Entry 8T66 (X-ray diffraction, 1.85 A resolution); this record covers chains B and A of the 3 polymer chains in the assembly.

Chain B (and A):
Name: Cam1
Organism: Nitrosococcus halophilus Nc 4
Notes: chain A of this document is another copy of the same molecule, construct and numbering; everything in this record applies to it too
UniProtKB: D5BXZ3 (D5BXZ3_NITHN); numbering as in UniProt (aligned over 42-206)
Amino-acid sequence (166 residues; row label = number of the first residue in the row):
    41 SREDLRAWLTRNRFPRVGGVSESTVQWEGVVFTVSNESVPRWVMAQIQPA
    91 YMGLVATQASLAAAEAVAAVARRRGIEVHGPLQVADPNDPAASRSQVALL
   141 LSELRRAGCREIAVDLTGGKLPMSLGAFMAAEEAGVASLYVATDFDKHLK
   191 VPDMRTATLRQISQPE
Not modelled in the structure: 41-50 (chain A: 41-48, 64-65, 206)
Construct notes: expression tag (41)

How chain B and chain A interact:
Pairs across the interface - 70 pairs, chain B then chain A:
  Arg51(B) - Glu172(A)
  Arg51(B) - Glu173(A)  hydrogen bond (side chain-backbone)
  Arg51(B) - Ala174(A)
  Arg51(B) - Gly175(A)
  Asn52(B) - Asn52(A)
  Asn52(B) - Arg53(A)  hydrogen bond (side chain-backbone)
  Asn52(B) - Phe54(A)
  Asn52(B) - Glu172(A)  hydrogen bond
  Asn52(B) - Glu173(A)
  Arg53(B) - Asn52(A)  hydrogen bond (backbone-side chain)
  Arg53(B) - Glu173(A)
  Phe54(B) - Asn52(A)
  Phe54(B) - Arg134(A)  hydrogen bond (backbone-side chain)
  Phe54(B) - Met169(A)  hydrophobic
  Phe54(B) - Glu172(A)
  Phe54(B) - Glu173(A)  hydrogen bond (backbone-side chain)
  Val57(B) - Pro130(A)  hydrophobic
  Val57(B) - Ala131(A)
  Val57(B) - Arg134(A)
  Val57(B) - Met169(A)  hydrophobic
  Gly58(B) - Pro130(A)
  Asn128(B) - Ala182(A)
  Asn128(B) - Arg200(A)
  Asp129(B) - Gly58(A)
  Pro130(B) - Val57(A)  hydrophobic
  Pro130(B) - Gly58(A)
  Pro130(B) - Gln201(A)
  Pro130(B) - Ile202(A)
  Ala131(B) - Val57(A)  hydrophobic
  Arg134(B) - Phe54(A)  hydrogen bond (side chain-backbone)
  Arg134(B) - Val57(A)
  Leu156(B) - Leu161(A)
  Lys160(B) - Tyr180(A)
  Lys160(B) - Thr183(A)  hydrogen bond (side chain-backbone)
  Leu161(B) - Leu156(A)
  Leu161(B) - Ser164(A)
  Leu161(B) - Tyr180(A)  hydrophobic
  Pro162(B) - Tyr180(A)  hydrophobic
  Ser164(B) - Leu161(A)
  Leu165(B) - Leu156(A)  hydrophobic
  Leu165(B) - Leu165(A)  hydrophobic
  Leu165(B) - Phe168(A)  hydrophobic
  Leu165(B) - Ile202(A)  hydrophobic
  Phe168(B) - Leu165(A)  hydrophobic
  Phe168(B) - Phe168(A)  hydrophobic
  Phe168(B) - Met169(A)  hydrophobic
  Met169(B) - Phe54(A)  hydrophobic
  Met169(B) - Val57(A)  hydrophobic
  Met169(B) - Phe168(A)  hydrophobic
  Met169(B) - Ile202(A)  hydrophobic
  Glu172(B) - Arg51(A)
  Glu172(B) - Asn52(A)  hydrogen bond
  Glu172(B) - Phe54(A)
  Glu173(B) - Arg51(A)
  Glu173(B) - Asn52(A)
  Glu173(B) - Arg53(A)  salt bridge
  Glu173(B) - Phe54(A)  hydrogen bond (side chain-backbone)
  Ala174(B) - Arg51(A)
  Gly175(B) - Arg51(A)
  Tyr180(B) - Asn128(A)
  Tyr180(B) - Lys160(A)
  Tyr180(B) - Leu161(A)  hydrophobic
  Tyr180(B) - Pro162(A)  hydrophobic
  Ala182(B) - Asn128(A)
  Thr183(B) - Asn128(A)
  Thr183(B) - Lys160(A)  hydrogen bond (backbone-side chain)
  Arg200(B) - Asp126(A)  salt bridge
  Arg200(B) - Asn128(A)
  Gln201(B) - Pro130(A)
  Glu206(B) - Thr50(A)
Interface residues without a listed pair, chain B (33 interface residues in all): Asp126, Thr157, Ile202, Ser203
Interface residues without a listed pair, chain A (34 interface residues in all): Gly59, Asp129, Thr157, Ser203

In short:
Chain B and chain A form an interface of 33 and 34 residues respectively; the contacts include 11 hydrogen
bonds and 2 salt bridges. Polar contacts include Glu173(B)-Arg53(A), Arg200(B)-Asp126(A) and
Arg51(B)-Glu173(A).
Chain B and chain A are both Cam1 (Nitrosococcus halophilus Nc 4); the structure, cA6 bound Cam1, was
determined by X-ray diffraction (same publication as 8T64 and 8T65).
